Entry 3RMJ (X-ray diffraction, 1.95 A resolution); this record covers chains A and B.

[Chain A (and B)]
Protein: 2-isopropylmalate synthase
Organism: Neisseria meningitidis
Notes: EC 2.3.3.13; fragment: N-terminal region; chain B of this document is another copy of the same molecule, construct and numbering; everything in this record applies to it too
UniProt: Q9JZG1 (LEU1_NEIMB); residue numbers follow UniProt; this construct covers 1-364
Sequence (370 residues; row label = number of the first residue in the row; numbers below 1 keep their minus sign (Gly-5 is residue -5)):
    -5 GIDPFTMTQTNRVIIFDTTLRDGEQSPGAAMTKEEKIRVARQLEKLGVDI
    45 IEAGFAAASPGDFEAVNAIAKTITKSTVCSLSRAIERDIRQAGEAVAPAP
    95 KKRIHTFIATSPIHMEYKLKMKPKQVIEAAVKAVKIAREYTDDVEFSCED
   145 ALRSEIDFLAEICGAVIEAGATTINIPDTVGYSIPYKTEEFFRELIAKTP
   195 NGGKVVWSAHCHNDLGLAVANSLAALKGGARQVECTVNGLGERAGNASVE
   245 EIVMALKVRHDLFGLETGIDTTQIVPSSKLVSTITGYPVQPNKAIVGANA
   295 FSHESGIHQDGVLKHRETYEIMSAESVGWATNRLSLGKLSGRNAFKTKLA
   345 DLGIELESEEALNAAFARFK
Not modelled in the structure: -5 to 3, 297-310, 325-364 (chain B: -5 to 3, 298-310, 325-364)
Construct notes: expression tag (-5 to 0)
Ion coordination: Mn2+: Asp16, His204, His206, Asn240; Mg2+ near Ile278 (its only coordinating residue here)
UniProt features mapped onto this chain:
  - binding site (Mn(2+)): Asp16, His204, His206, Asn240

[Interface between chain A and chain B]
Contacting residue pairs - 76 pairs, chain A then chain B:
  Pro21(A) - Asn293(B)
  Pro21(A) - Ser296(B)
  Arg147(A) - Glu311(B)
  Arg147(A) - Tyr313(B)
  Val174(A) - Tyr313(B)
  Tyr176(A) - Val252(B)  hydrophobic
  Tyr176(A) - Arg253(B)  hydrogen bond (backbone-side chain)
  Tyr176(A) - Tyr313(B)  hydrophobic
  Tyr176(A) - Ile315(B)  hydrophobic
  Tyr176(A) - Met316(B)  hydrogen bond (side chain-backbone)
  Ile178(A) - Arg253(B)
  Ile178(A) - Leu256(B)  hydrophobic
  Ile178(A) - Phe257(B)  hydrophobic
  Tyr180(A) - Lys221(B)
  Tyr180(A) - Leu256(B)
  Lys181(A) - Leu256(B)
  Asn207(A) - Ala288(B)
  Asp208(A) - Ala288(B)
  Asp208(A) - Ile289(B)
  Asp208(A) - Met316(B)
  Leu209(A) - Met316(B)  hydrophobic
  Gly210(A) - Glu245(B)
  Gly210(A) - Ala288(B)
  Leu211(A) - Ala214(B)
  Leu211(A) - Leu217(B)  hydrophobic
  Ala214(A) - Leu211(B)  hydrophobic
  Ala214(A) - Ala214(B)  hydrophobic
  Lys221(A) - Tyr180(B)
  Asn232(A) - Asn286(B)  hydrogen bond (backbone-side chain)
  Gly233(A) - Asn286(B)  hydrogen bond (backbone-side chain)
  Leu234(A) - Asn286(B)
  Arg237(A) - Asn286(B)
  Arg237(A) - Asn293(B)
  Arg237(A) - Ala294(B)
  Arg237(A) - His297(B)
  Ala238(A) - Asn286(B)
  Ala238(A) - Ala288(B)  hydrophobic
  Glu245(A) - Leu209(B)
  Glu245(A) - Gly210(B)
  Val252(A) - Tyr176(B)  hydrophobic
  Arg253(A) - Tyr176(B)  hydrogen bond (side chain-backbone)
  Arg253(A) - Ile178(B)
  Leu256(A) - Ile178(B)  hydrophobic
  Leu256(A) - Tyr180(B)
  Leu256(A) - Lys181(B)
  Phe257(A) - Ile178(B)  hydrophobic
  Tyr281(A) - Pro285(B)  hydrophobic
  Tyr281(A) - Asn293(B)  hydrogen bond
  Pro282(A) - Gln284(B)
  Pro282(A) - Pro285(B)
  Val283(A) - Gln284(B)
  Gln284(A) - Pro282(B)
  Gln284(A) - Val283(B)
  Gln284(A) - Gln284(B)  hydrogen bond (backbone-side chain)
  Pro285(A) - Tyr281(B)  hydrophobic
  Pro285(A) - Pro282(B)
  Asn286(A) - Asn232(B)  hydrogen bond (side chain-backbone)
  Asn286(A) - Gly233(B)  hydrogen bond (side chain-backbone)
  Asn286(A) - Leu234(B)
  Asn286(A) - Arg237(B)
  Asn286(A) - Ala238(B)
  Lys287(A) - Gln284(B)
  Ala288(A) - Asn207(B)
  Ala288(A) - Asp208(B)
  Ala288(A) - Gly210(B)
  Ala288(A) - Ala238(B)  hydrophobic
  Ile289(A) - Asp208(B)
  Asn293(A) - Pro21(B)
  Asn293(A) - Arg237(B)
  Asn293(A) - Tyr281(B)  hydrogen bond
  Glu311(A) - Arg147(B)
  Tyr313(A) - Arg147(B)
  Tyr313(A) - Val174(B)
  Tyr313(A) - Tyr176(B)  hydrophobic
  Ile315(A) - Tyr176(B)  hydrophobic
  Met316(A) - Tyr176(B)  hydrogen bond (backbone-side chain)
Other interface residues (no listed pair), chain A (47 interface residues in all): Ser177, Val213, Leu217, Gly235, Gly239, Met248, Ala249, Ala294, Ser296
Other interface residues (no listed pair), chain B (49 interface residues in all): Ser177, Pro179, Val213, Gly235, Gly239, Met248, Ala249, Lys287

[Summary]
47 residues of chain A face 49 of chain B across their interface, with 11 hydrogen bonds. Among the polar
pairs are Tyr176(A)-Arg253(B), Tyr176(A)-Met316(B) and Asn232(A)-Asn286(B). The Mn2+ site is built by
Asp16(A), His204(A), His206(A) and Asn240(A). From UniProt: 4 Mn2+-binding residues on chain A.
Chain A and chain B are both 2-isopropylmalate synthase (Neisseria meningitidis); the structure, Crystal
structure of truncated alpha-Isopropylmalate Synthase from Neisseria meningitidis, was determined by X-ray
diffraction, deposited together with 3U6W.
